PDB entry 7PH9 | electron microscopy, 8.70 A resolution (very low resolution: no residue pairs are listed; an interface is given only as per-side residue counts) | chains l and 3 of the 53 polymer chains in the assembly

Chain l:
Protein: 50S ribosomal protein L16
Source organism: Mycoplasma pneumoniae M129
UniProtKB: P41204 (RL16_MYCPN); residues 1-139 here = UniProt positions 1-139
Sequence (139 residues; each row starts with the number of its first residue):
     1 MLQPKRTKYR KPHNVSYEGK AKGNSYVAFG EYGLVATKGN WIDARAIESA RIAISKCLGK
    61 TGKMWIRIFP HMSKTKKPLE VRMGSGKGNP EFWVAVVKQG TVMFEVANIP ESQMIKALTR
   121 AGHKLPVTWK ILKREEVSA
Not modelled in the structure: 137-139

Chain 3:
Molecule: 23S ribosomal RNA
Source organism: Mycoplasma pneumoniae M129
Sequence (2907 nucleotides; each row starts with the number of its first residue):
     1 UACAAUAAGU UACUAAGGGC UUAUGGUGGA UGCCUUGGCA CUAAUAGGCG AUGAAGGACG
    61 UGUUAACCUG CGAUAAGCUU CGGGUAGGUG GUAAGAACCU CAGAUCCGGA GAUUUCCGAA
   121 UGGAGCAAUC CGGUAGUUGG AAACAGCUAU CAUUAAUUGA UGAAUAAAUA GUCAAUUAAA
   181 GCAAUACGUG GUGAAGUGAA ACAUCUCAGU AGCCACAGGA AAAGAAAACG AAUGUGAUUC
   241 CGUGUGUAGU GGCGAGCGAA AGCGGAACAG GCCAAACUUA UCAUUAGAUA GGGGUUGUAG
   301 GGCUUGCAAU GUGGACUUGA AAACGAUAGA AGAAGCUGUU GGAAAGCAGC GCGCAAAAGG
   361 GUGAUAGCCC CGUAUUUGAA AUUGUUUUCA UACCUAGCGA GAUCCCUGAG UAGCUCGGAA
   421 AACGUUAUUU UGAGUGAAUC UGCCCAGACC AUUGGGUAAG CCUAAAUACU AAUUAGUGAC
   481 CGAUAGCGAA ACAGUACCGU GAGGGAAAGG UGAAAAGAAC CCAGAGAUGG GAGUGAAAUA
   541 GAUUCUGAAA CCAUAUGCCU ACAACGUGUC AGAGCACAUU AAUGUGUGAU GGCGUGCGUU
   601 UUGAAGUAUG AGCCGGCGAG UUAUGAUAGC AAGCGUUAGU UAACCAGGAG AUGGGGAGCU
   661 GUAGCGAAAG CGAGUUUUAA AAGAGCGUUU GUUUGUUAUU AUAGACCCGA AACGGGUUGA
   721 GCUAGUCAUG AGCAGGUUGA AGGUUGAGUA ACAUCAACUG GAGGACCGAA CCGACUCUCG
   781 UUGAAACGAU AGCGGAUGAC UUGUGAUUAG GGGUGAAAUU CCAAUCGAAA UCCGUGAUAG
   841 CUGGUUCUCG UCGAAAUAGC UUUAAGGCUA GCGUGAGAUC ACAAAUAAGU GGAGGUAAAG
   901 CUACUGAAUG UAUGAUGGCG CCACCUAGGC GUACUGAAUA CAAUUAAACU CUGAAUGCCA
   961 UUUAUUUUAU UCUCGCAGUC AGACAGUGGG GGAUAAGCUU CAUUGUCAAG AGGGGAAGAG
  1021 CCCAGAUCAU UAAAUAAGGU CCCCAAAAUA UACUAAGUGG AAAAGGAUGU GAAAGUGCUA
  1081 AAACAGCAAG GAUGUUGGCU UAGAAGCAGC CAUCGUUUAA AGAGUGCGUA ACAGCUCACU
  1141 UGUCGAGUGU UUUUGCGCCG AAGAUGUAAC GGGGCUAAGU AUAUUACCGA AUUUAUGGAU
  1201 AAGAUUUAUA UCUUGUGGUA GACGAGCGUU GUAUUGGAGU UGAAGUCAAA GCGUGAGCAU
  1261 UGGUGGAUCC AAUACAAGUG AGAAUGCCGG CAUGAGUAAC GCUUGGGAGU GAGAAUCUCC
  1321 CAAACCGAUU GACUAAGGUU UCCUGGACCA GGGUCGUCCU UCCAGGGUUA GUCUGGACCU
  1381 AAGCUGAGGC UGAAAAGCGU AGGCGAUGGA CAACAGGUUA AUAUUCCUGU ACUUACAGUU
  1441 AGACUGAUGG AGUGACAAAG AAGGUUUUCC ACCCCCAUAA UUGGAUUUGG GGAUAAAUCA
  1501 UAAGGUGGUA CAAUAGGCAA AUCCGUUGUG CAUAACAUUG AGUGAUGAUG UCGAGUGAAU
  1561 GAGUGAUCAA GUAGCGAAGG UGGUAUUAAU CAUGCUUUCA AGAAAAGCUU CUAGGGUUAA
  1621 UCUAGCUGUA ACCAGUACCG AGAACGAACA CACGUAGUCA AGGAGAGGAU CCUAAGGUUA
  1681 GCGAGUGAAC UAUAGCCAAG GAACUCUGCA AAUUAACCCC GUAAGUUAGC GAGAAGGGGU
  1741 GCUUAUGUAA AAGUAAGCCG CAGUGAAGAA CGAGGGGGGA CUGUUUAACU AAAACACAAC
  1801 UCUAUGCCAA ACCGUAAGGU GAUGUAUAUG GGGUGACACC UGCCCAGUGC UGGAAGGUUA
  1861 AAGAAGGAGG UUAGCGCAAG CGAAGCUUUU AACUGAAGCC CCAGUGAACG GCGGCCGUAA
  1921 CUAUAACGGU CCUAAGGUAG CGAAAUUCCU AGUCGGGUAA AUUCCGUCCC GCUUGAAUGG
  1981 UGUAACCAUC UCUUGACUGU CUCGGCUAUA GACUCGGUGA AAUCCAGGUA CGGGUGAAGA
  2041 CACCCGUUAG GCGCAACGGG ACGGAAAGAC CCCGUGAAGC UUUACUGUAG CUUAAUAUUG
  2101 AUCAGGACAU UAUCAUGUAG AGAAUAGGUA GGAGCAAUCG AUGCAAGUUC GCUAGGACUU
  2161 GUUGAUGCGA AAGGUGGAAU ACUACCCUUG GUUGUGUGCU GUUCUAAUUG GUAACUGUUA
  2221 UCCAGUUUCA AGACAGUGUU AGGUGGGCAG UUUGACUGGG GCGGUCGCCU CCUAAAAGGU
  2281 AACGGAGGCG UACAAAGGUA CCUUCAGUAC GGUUGGAAAU CGUAUGUAGA GUGUAAUGGU
  2341 GUAAGGGUGC UUGACUGUGA GACAUACAGG UCGAACAGGU GAGAAAUCAG GUCAUAGUGA
  2401 UCCGGUGGUC CAGUAUGGAA UGGCCAUCGC UCAACGGAUA AAAGCUACUC CGGGGAUAAC
  2461 AGGCUGAUAC UGCCCAAGAG UUCAUAUCGA CGGCAGUGUU UGGCACCUCG AUGUCGACUC
  2521 AUCUCAUCCU CGAGCUGAAG CAGGUUCGAA GGGUUCGGCU GUUCGCCGAU UAAAGAGAUA
  2581 CGUGAGUUGG GUUCAAACCG UCGUGAGACA GGUUGGUCCC UAUCUAUUGU GCCCGUAGGA
  2641 AGAUUGAAGA GUGUUGCUUC UAGUACGAGA GGACCGAAGC GAGGACACCU CUUAUGCUCC
  2701 AGUUGUAGCG CCAGCUGCAC CGCUGGGUAG UAACGUGUCU AUUAGAUAAA CGCUGAAAGC
  2761 AUCUAAGUGU GAAACUAUCU CAAAGAUUAA UCUUCCCAUU UCGCAAGAAA GUAAGAGCCG
  2821 UCAAAGACGA UGACGUUGAU AGGUUACAGG UGUAAGCAUA GUGAUAUGUU GAGCUGAGUA
  2881 AUACUAAUUG CUCGAGGACU UAUUGGA
Not modelled in the structure: 1-7, 923-927, 1560-1569, 2901-2907

Interface between chain l and chain 3:
At this resolution (9 A) residue pairs are not listed: 55 residues of chain l and 49 of chain 3 lie at the interface.

Summary:
Chain l and chain 3 form an interface of 55 and 49 residues respectively.
Here chain l is 50S ribosomal protein L16 and chain 3 is 23S ribosomal RNA, both from Mycoplasma pneumoniae
M129. Entry 7PH9 (70S ribosome with P-site tRNA in chloramphenicol-treated Mycoplasma pneumoniae cells) was
determined by electron microscopy, deposited together with 7OOC, 7OOD, 7P6Z, 7PAH, 7PAI, 7PAJ and 23 further
entries.
